2WO4 - chain A; structure by X-ray diffraction, 1.85 A resolution.

== Chain A ==
Name: Glycoside hydrolase, family 9
Source organism: Clostridium thermocellum
Notes: fragment: carbohydrate-binding module3b', residues 731-888
UniProtKB: A3DJ30 (A3DJ30_CLOTH); residues 2-159 here correspond to UniProt positions 731-888 (UniProt number = residue number + 729)
Sequence (170 residues; numbered 1 to 170; the number before each row is that of its first residue):
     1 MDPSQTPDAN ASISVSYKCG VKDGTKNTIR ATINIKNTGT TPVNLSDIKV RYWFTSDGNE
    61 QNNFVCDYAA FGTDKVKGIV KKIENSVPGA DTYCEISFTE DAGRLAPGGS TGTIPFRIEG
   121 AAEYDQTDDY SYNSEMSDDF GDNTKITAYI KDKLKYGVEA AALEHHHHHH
Unresolved in the structure: 1-3, 163-170
Construct notes: expression tag (1, 160-170)
Bound ions: Ca2+: T55, D57, D125, D128, D129

== Overview ==
T55, D57, D125, D128 and D129 coordinate Ca2+.
Chain A is Glycoside hydrolase, family 9 (Clostridium thermocellum); the structure, 3b' carbohydrate-binding
module from the Cel9V glycoside hydrolase from Clostridium thermocellum, in-house data, was determined by
X-ray diffraction together with 2WOB from the same study.
